PDB entry 6HPG | X-ray diffraction, 2.00 A resolution | chains A and a

Chain A:
Protein: Outer envelope protein 64, mitochondrial
Source organism: Arabidopsis thaliana
Reference sequence: F4KCL7 (OE64M_ARATH); residue numbers follow UniProt; this construct covers 483-603
Sequence (121 residues; numbered 483 to 603; the number before each row is that of its first residue):
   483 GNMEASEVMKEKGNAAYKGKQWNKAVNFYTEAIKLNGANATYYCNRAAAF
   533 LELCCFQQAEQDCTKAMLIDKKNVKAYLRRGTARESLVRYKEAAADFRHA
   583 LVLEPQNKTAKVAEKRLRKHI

Chain a:
Protein: Heat shock protein 90-4
Source organism: Arabidopsis thaliana
Reference sequence: O03986 (HS904_ARATH); residues 0-7 here correspond to UniProt positions 692-699 (UniProt number = residue number + 692)
Sequence (8 residues; each row starts with the number of its first residue; numbering starts at 0):
     0 GSKMEEVD
Curated features (UniProtKB/Swiss-Prot):
  - motif: Met-3 to Asp-7 (TPR repeat-binding)

How chain A and chain a interact:
Residue-residue contacts (23; chain A residue first):
  Lys-492(A) with Asp-7(a), hydrogen bond (side chain-backbone)
  Asn-496(A) with Val-6(a); Asp-7(a), hydrogen bond (side chain-backbone)
  Tyr-499(A) with Glu-4(a), hydrogen bond (side chain-backbone); Val-6(a), hydrophobic
  Tyr-511(A) with Val-6(a)
  Thr-523(A) with Asp-7(a)
  Asn-527(A) with Val-6(a); Asp-7(a), hydrogen bond (side chain-backbone)
  Ala-530(A) with Val-6(a), hydrophobic
  Val-556(A) with Ser-1(a)
  Lys-557(A) with Ser-1(a); Lys-2(a), hydrogen bond (side chain-backbone); Glu-5(a), hydrogen bond (side chain-backbone); Asp-7(a), salt bridge
  Leu-560(A) with Met-3(a)
  Arg-561(A) with Met-3(a), hydrogen bond (side chain-backbone); Glu-5(a), hydrogen bond (side chain-backbone)
  Thr-564(A) with Met-3(a), hydrogen bond
  Glu-586(A) with Gly-0(a); Ser-1(a), hydrogen bond
  Asn-589(A) with Ser-1(a), hydrogen bond (side chain-backbone)
  Thr-591(A) with Met-3(a)
Other interface residues (no listed pair), chain A (16 interface residues in all): Glu-534

Overview:
Chain A and chain a form an interface of 16 and 8 residues respectively; the contacts include 11 hydrogen
bonds and 1 salt bridge. Polar contacts include Lys-557(A)/Asp-7(a), Lys-492(A)/Asp-7(a) and
Asn-496(A)/Asp-7(a).
Here chain A is Outer envelope protein 64, mitochondrial and chain a is Heat shock protein 90-4, both from
Arabidopsis thaliana. Entry 6HPG (Arabidopsis OM64 TPR domain) was determined by X-ray diffraction, deposited
together with 6Q3Q.
